Entry 6DLP (X-ray diffraction, 4.00 A resolution); this record covers chains B and A.

# Chain B (and A)
Protein: Leucine-rich repeat serine/threonine-protein kinase 2
Organism: Homo sapiens
Notes: EC 2.7.11.1; fragment: WD40 domain residues 2142-2527; chain A of this document is another copy of the same molecule, construct and numbering; everything in this record applies to it too
UniProtKB: Q5S007 (LRRK2_HUMAN); residue numbers follow UniProt; this construct covers 2142-2527
Amino-acid sequence (389 residues; each row starts with the number of its first residue):
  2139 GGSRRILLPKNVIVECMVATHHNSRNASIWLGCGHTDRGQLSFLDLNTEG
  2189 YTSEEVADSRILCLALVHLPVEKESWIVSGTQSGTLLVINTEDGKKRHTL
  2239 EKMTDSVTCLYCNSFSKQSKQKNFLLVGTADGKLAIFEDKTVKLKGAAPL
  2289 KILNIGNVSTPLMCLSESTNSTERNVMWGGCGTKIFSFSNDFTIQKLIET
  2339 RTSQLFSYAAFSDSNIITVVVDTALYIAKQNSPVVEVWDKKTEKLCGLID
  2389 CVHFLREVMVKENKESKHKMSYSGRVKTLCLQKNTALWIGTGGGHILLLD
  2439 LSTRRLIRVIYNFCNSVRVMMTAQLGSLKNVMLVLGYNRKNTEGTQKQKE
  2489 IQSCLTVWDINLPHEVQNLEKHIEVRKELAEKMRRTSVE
Unresolved in the structure: 2139-2140, 2160-2164, 2252-2259, 2305-2313, 2396-2407, 2421-2423, 2477-2487, 2499-2527 (chain A: 2139-2140, 2159-2163, 2254-2258, 2306-2313, 2396-2407, 2463-2467, 2478-2487, 2497-2527)
Sequence notes: expression tag (2139-2141)
Bound ions: platinum (II) ion site 1 near C2201 (its only coordinating residue here); platinum (II) ion site 2 near C2302 (its only coordinating residue here); platinum (II) ion site 3 near C2418 (its only coordinating residue here)
Swiss-Prot annotation at these positions:
  - binding site (GTP): N2295 to T2298
  - natural variant: R2143 (R2143H: In PARK8), D2175 (D2175H: In PARK8), Y2189 (Y2189C: In PARK8), T2356 (T2356I: In PARK8), G2385 (G2385R: In PARK8), V2390 (V2390M: In PARK8), L2439 (L2439I: In PARK8), L2466 (L2466H: In PARK8)
  - mutagenesis: L2343 (L2343D: Decreases WD domain homodimerization. No effect on kinase activity), F2344 (F2344A: Decreases WD domain homodimerization. No effect on kinase activity), S2345 (S2345D: Decreases WD domain homodimerization. No effect on kinase activity), Y2346 (Y2346A: Decreases WD domain homodimerization. No effect on kinase activity), H2391 (H2391D: Increases kinase activity), R2394 (R2394E: Decreases WD domain homodimerization. Increases kinase activity and autophosphorylation at Ser-1292), E2395 (E2395R: Decreases WD domain homodimerization. No effect on kinase activity), M2408 (M2408A/E: No effect on WD domain homodimerization. No effect on kinase activity), S2409 (S2409A: Decreases WD domain homodimerization)
Reported in the primary citation:
  - mutagenesis - M2408E: unchanged binding to another copy of this molecule
  - mutagenesis - D2388K, H2391D: decreased expression
  - disease-associated variants - D2175H, T2356I, G2385R, V2390M, L2439I: decreased binding to another copy of this molecule
  - disease-associated variants - Y2189C: unchanged binding to another copy of this molecule
  - disease-associated variants - R2143H: decreased expression
  - mutagenesis - H2391D, R2394E: increased catalytic activity
  - disease-associated variants - G2385R: increased catalytic activity
  - mutagenesis - L2343D, F2344A, S2345D, Y2346A, E2395R, M2408A: unchanged catalytic activity
  - mutagenesis - R2394E: increased catalytic activity on LRRK2 phosphorylation on S1292
  - disease-associated variants - S2350I (proposed by the authors, not directly observed)

# Chain B / chain A interface
Pairs across the interface (42; chain B residue first):
  L2343(B) with G2385(A); L2386(A), hydrogen bond (backbone-backbone)
  F2344(B) with L2343(A), hydrophobic; L2383(A); C2384(A); G2385(A)
  S2345(B) with S2345(A), hydrogen bond; L2386(A), hydrogen bond (backbone-backbone); D2388(A); H2391(A)
  Y2346(B) with H2391(A); F2392(A), hydrophobic; E2395(A), hydrogen bond
  F2349(B) with H2391(A)
  L2383(B) with L2343(A)
  C2384(B) with Q2342(A); L2343(A)
  G2385(B) with Q2342(A); L2343(A)
  L2386(B) with F2344(A); S2345(A)
  D2388(B) with S2345(A), hydrogen bond; D2388(A); H2391(A), salt bridge
  V2390(B) with R2394(A)
  H2391(B) with Y2346(A); F2349(A); D2388(A), salt bridge
  F2392(B) with Y2346(A), hydrophobic
  R2394(B) with V2390(A); R2394(A); M2408(A); Y2410(A), hydrogen bond (side chain-backbone); S2411(A)
  E2395(B) with Y2346(A), hydrogen bond
  M2408(B) with R2394(A), hydrogen bond (backbone-side chain); S2409(A); S2411(A)
  S2409(B) with R2394(A)
  Y2410(B) with R2394(A), hydrogen bond (backbone-side chain)
  S2411(B) with R2394(A)
  R2442(B) with Q2342(A)
Also at the interface, not in a pair above, chain B (24 interface residues in all): A2348, P2371, V2372, I2387
Also at the interface, not in a pair above, chain A (22 interface residues in all): P2371, R2443
The authors on this interface:
  - specific contacts: E2395(B)-Y2346(A), S2345(A)-D2388(B)
  - hot spots on chain B (mutagenesis) - L2343D, F2344A, E2395R: decreased binding to Leucine-rich repeat serine/threonine-protein kinase 2 (chain B)
  - hot spots on chain A (mutagenesis) - S2345D, R2394E, S2409A: decreased binding to another copy of this molecule

# Overview
Chain B and chain A form an interface of 24 and 22 residues respectively, with 9 hydrogen bonds and 2 salt
bridges. Polar contacts include D2388(B)-H2391(A), S2345(B)-S2345(A) and Y2346(B)-E2395(A). The authors report
contacts between E2395(B) and Y2346(A) and S2345(A) and D2388(B). The paper reports that D2175H, T2356I and
G2385R of chain B, among others, reduce binding to another copy of this molecule; D2388K, H2391D and R2143H of
chain B reduce expression; 20 substitutions were tested in all.
Chain B and chain A are both Leucine-rich repeat serine/threonine-protein kinase 2 (Homo sapiens); the
structure, Crystal structure of LRRK2 WD40 domain dimer, was determined by X-ray diffraction (same publication
as 6DLO).
